Entry 2MFG (solution NMR); this record covers chains B and C of the 4 polymer chains in the assembly.

== Chain B ==
Molecule: SL4(RsmZ) RNA
Sequence (21 nucleotides; each row starts with the number of its first residue):
    55 GGGUCAUCAG GACGAUGACC C

== Chain C ==
Name: Carbon storage regulator homolog
Organism: Pseudomonas fluorescens
Reference sequence: Q5MXB2 (Q5MXB2_PSEFL); numbering as in UniProt (aligned over 1-59)
Chain sequence (70 residues; row label = number of the first residue in the row):
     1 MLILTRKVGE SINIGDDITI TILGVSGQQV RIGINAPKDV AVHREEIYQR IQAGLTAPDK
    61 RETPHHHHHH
Not modelled in the structure: 60-70
Sequence notes: expression tag (60-70)
From the paper describing this entry:
  - binding site for SL4(RsmZ) RNA: Gln-29, Arg-44

== Interface between chain B and chain C ==
Residue-residue contacts - 22 pairs, chain B then chain C:
  C59(B) / Ser-26(C)  phosphate contact
  C59(B) / Gly-27(C)  phosphate contact
  C59(B) / Gln-28(C)  phosphate contact
  A60(B) / Ser-26(C)  phosphate contact
  A60(B) / Gln-28(C)  phosphate contact
  A60(B) / Gln-29(C)  base contact
  U61(B) / Gln-29(C)  base contact
  A63(B) / Arg-44(C)  base contact
  G64(B) / Val-42(C)  base contact
  G64(B) / His-43(C)  base contact
  G64(B) / Arg-44(C)  base contact
  G65(B) / Ala-36(C)  base contact
  G65(B) / Pro-37(C)  base contact
  G65(B) / Lys-38(C)  base contact
  G65(B) / Val-40(C)  base contact
  G65(B) / Ala-41(C)  base contact
  G65(B) / Val-42(C)  base contact
  C67(B) / Thr-21(C)  base contact
  C67(B) / Leu-23(C)  base contact
  G68(B) / Leu-23(C)  phosphate contact
  G68(B) / Arg-31(C)  base contact
  A69(B) / Arg-31(C)  base contact
Interface residues without a listed pair, chain C (16 interface residues in all): Ile-47
From the paper, about this interface:
  - interface residues, chain C: Gln-29(C), Arg-44(C)

== Overview ==
9 residues of chain B face 16 of chain C across their interface. The paper reports a binding site for
SL4(RsmZ) RNA at Gln-29(C) and Arg-44(C); interface residues Gln-29(C) and Arg-44(C).
Chain B is SL4(RsmZ) RNA and chain C is Carbon storage regulator homolog (Pseudomonas fluorescens); the
structure, Csr/Rsm protein-RNA recognition - A molecular affinity ruler: RsmZ(SL4)/RsmE(dimer) 2:1 complex,
was determined by solution NMR (same publication as 2MFC, 2MFE, 2MFF and 2MFH).
